Entry 8C1Y (X-ray diffraction, 1.80 A resolution); this record covers chains A and B.

[Chain A]
Protein: 14-3-3 protein sigma
From: Homo sapiens
Reference sequence: P31947 (1433S_HUMAN); residue numbers follow UniProt; this construct covers 1-231
Chain sequence (236 residues; numbered -4 to 231; the number before each row is that of its first residue; numbers below 1 keep their minus sign (Gly-4 is residue -4)):
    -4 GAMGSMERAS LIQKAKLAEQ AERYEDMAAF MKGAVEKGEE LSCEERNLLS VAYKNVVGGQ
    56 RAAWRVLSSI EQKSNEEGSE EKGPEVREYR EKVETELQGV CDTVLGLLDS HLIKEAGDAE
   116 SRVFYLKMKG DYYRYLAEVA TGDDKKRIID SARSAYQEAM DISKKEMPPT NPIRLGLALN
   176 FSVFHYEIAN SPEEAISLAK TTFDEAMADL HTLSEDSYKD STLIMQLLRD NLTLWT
Differences from the reference sequence: expression tag (-4 to 0)
Swiss-Prot annotation at these positions:
  - site (Interaction with phosphoserine on interacting protein): Arg56, Arg129
  - modified residue (Phosphoserine): Ser5, Ser74
Small-molecule neighbours: U0U ([2-[2-[[2,2-bis(fluoranyl)-2-phenyl-ethyl]amino]-2-oxidanylidene-ethoxy]phenyl]phosphonic acid): Lys49, Gly53, Arg56, Arg129, Tyr130, Leu174, Asn175, Leu218, Ile219, Leu222
What the authors report for this chain:
  - binding site for U0U: Lys49, Asn175

[Chain B]
Protein: Carbohydrate-responsive element-binding protein
Reference sequence: C9JDF5 (C9JDF5_HUMAN); residue numbers follow UniProt; this construct covers 117-134
Chain sequence (18 residues; each row starts with the number of its first residue):
   117 RDKIRLNNAI WRAWYIQY
Small-molecule neighbours: U0U ([2-[2-[[2,2-bis(fluoranyl)-2-phenyl-ethyl]amino]-2-oxidanylidene-ethoxy]phenyl]phosphonic acid): Ile120, Asn123, Asn124, Trp127, Arg128
What the authors report for this chain:
  - binding site for U0U: Asn123, Asn124

[Interface between chain A and chain B]
Residue-residue contacts - 22 pairs, chain A then chain B:
  Gly53(A) with Trp127(B)
  Arg56(A) with Trp127(B)
  Ala57(A) with Trp127(B)
  Arg60(A) with Trp127(B), hydrogen bond (side chain-backbone); Trp130(B)
  Val178(A) with Arg128(B)
  Tyr181(A) with Tyr131(B)
  Glu182(A) with Arg128(B), salt bridge; Tyr131(B)
  Lys214(A) with Arg117(B), hydrogen bond (backbone-side chain)
  Thr217(A) with Arg117(B), hydrogen bond
  Leu218(A) with Arg117(B)
  Gln221(A) with Arg121(B)
  Leu222(A) with Arg121(B); Asn124(B)
  Asp225(A) with Arg121(B), salt bridge
  Asn226(A) with Asn124(B), hydrogen bond; Arg128(B)
  Leu229(A) with Arg128(B); Ala129(B); Ile132(B), hydrophobic
  Trp230(A) with Ile132(B)
Also at the interface, not in a pair above, chain A (18 interface residues in all): Ser64, Arg129
Also at the interface, not in a pair above, chain B (12 interface residues in all): Ile120, Ala125, Tyr134

[Overview]
Chain A and chain B form an interface of 18 and 12 residues respectively, with 4 hydrogen bonds and 2 salt
bridges. Polar pairs include Glu182(A)-Arg128(B), Asp225(A)-Arg121(B) and Arg60(A)-Trp127(B). Compound U0U is
bound between chain A and chain B. From the paper: a binding site for U0U at Lys49(A), Asn175(A) and Asn123(B)
among others.
Chain A is 14-3-3 protein sigma (Homo sapiens) and chain B is Carbohydrate-responsive element-binding protein;
the structure, Small molecule stabilizer for 14-3-3/ChREBP (Cmd 30), was determined by X-ray diffraction (same
publication as 8BTQ, 8BWE and 8BWH).
